Entry 5ZNK (X-ray diffraction, 2.07 A resolution); this record covers chain A.

Chain A:
Molecule: Proline--tRNA ligase
Source organism: Staphylococcus aureus
Notes: EC 6.1.1.15
UniProtKB: A0A227M497 (A0A227M497_STAAU); residue numbers follow UniProt; this construct covers 1-567
Amino-acid sequence (567 residues; each row starts with the number of its first residue):
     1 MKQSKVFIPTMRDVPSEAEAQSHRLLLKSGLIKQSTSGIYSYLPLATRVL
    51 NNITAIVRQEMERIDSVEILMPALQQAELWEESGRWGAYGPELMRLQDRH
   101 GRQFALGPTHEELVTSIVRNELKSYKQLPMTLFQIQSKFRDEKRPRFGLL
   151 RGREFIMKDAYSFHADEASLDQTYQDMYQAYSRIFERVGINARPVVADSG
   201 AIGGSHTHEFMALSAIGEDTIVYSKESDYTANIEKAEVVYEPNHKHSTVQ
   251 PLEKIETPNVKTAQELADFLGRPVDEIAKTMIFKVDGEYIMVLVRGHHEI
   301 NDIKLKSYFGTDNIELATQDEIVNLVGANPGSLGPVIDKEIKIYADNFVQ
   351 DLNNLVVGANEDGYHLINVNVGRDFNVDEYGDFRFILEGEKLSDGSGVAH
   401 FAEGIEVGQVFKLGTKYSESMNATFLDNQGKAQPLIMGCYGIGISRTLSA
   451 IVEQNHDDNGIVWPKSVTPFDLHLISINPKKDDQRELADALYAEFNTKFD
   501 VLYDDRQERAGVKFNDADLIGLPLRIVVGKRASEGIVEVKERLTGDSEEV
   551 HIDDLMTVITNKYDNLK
Not modelled in the structure: 327-331
Ion coordination: Mg2+: E406, Q409 (together with AMP-PNP)
Residues lining bound ligands:
  - 9G3 (7-chloro-6-fluoro-3-{2-oxo-3-[(2S)-piperidin-2-yl]propyl}quinazolin-4(3H)-one): W80, R85, Y89, E92, L93, P108, T109, E111, R140, M157, D159, Y161, F411, C439, Y440, G441
  - AMP-PNP (ANP; phosphoaminophosphonic acid-adenylate ester): R140, E142, L149, L150, R151, G152, F155, M157, E406, V407, G408, Q409, F411, I442, G443, R446

Summary:
Chain A binds AMP-PNP and compound 9G3. E406 and Q409 coordinate Mg2+.
Chain A is Proline--tRNA ligase (Staphylococcus aureus); the structure, Crystal structure of a bacterial ProRS
with ligands, was determined by X-ray diffraction (same publication as 5ZNJ).
